8Z36 - chains A and B of the 3 polymer chains in the assembly; structure by X-ray diffraction, 2.63 A resolution.

Chain A (and B):
Protein: E3 ubiquitin-protein ligase RNF31
From: Homo sapiens
Notes: EC 2.3.2.31; chain B of this document is another copy of the same molecule, construct and numbering; everything in this record applies to it too
Reference sequence: Q96EP0 (RNF31_HUMAN); numbering as in UniProt (aligned over 4-179)
Amino-acid sequence (176 residues; numbered 4 to 179; the number before each row is that of its first residue):
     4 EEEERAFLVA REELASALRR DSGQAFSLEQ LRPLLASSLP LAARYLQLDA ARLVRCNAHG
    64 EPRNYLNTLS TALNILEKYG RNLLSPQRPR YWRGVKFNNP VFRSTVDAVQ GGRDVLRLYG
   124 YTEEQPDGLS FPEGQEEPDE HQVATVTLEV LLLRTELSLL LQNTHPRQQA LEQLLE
Disordered / not traced: 4-5, 179 (chain B: fully traced)
Ligand contacts: Sertraline (SRE; (1S,4S)-4-(3,4-dichlorophenyl)-N-methyl-1,2,3,4-tetrahydronaphthalen-1-amine): L44, R47, A54, V57, R58, L69, L156, E159, L160, L163, R170, L174, L177, L178
Swiss-Prot annotation at these positions:
  - natural variant: L72 (L72P: In IMD115)
  - mutagenesis: Y82 (Y82A: Abolished interaction with OTULIN; Y82F: Reduced interaction with OTULIN), N85 (N85A: Reduced interaction with OTULIN), K99 (K99E: Reduced interaction with OTULIN), N101 (N101R: Does not affect interaction with OTULIN), N102 (N102A: Abolished interaction with SPATA2; N102D: Abolished interaction with OTULIN), V104 (V104A: Reduced interaction with OTULIN)

How chain A and chain B interact:
Contacting residue pairs (10; chain A residue first):
  R55(A) with R55(B); Q113(B)
  R58(A) with C59(B); H62(B), hydrogen bond (backbone-side chain); Q113(B), hydrogen bond
  C59(A) with C59(B), hydrophobic
  A61(A) with H62(B)
  H62(A) with R58(B), hydrogen bond (side chain-backbone)
  Q113(A) with R55(B); R58(B)
Interface residues without a listed pair, chain B (6 interface residues in all): A61

In short:
Chain A and chain B each contribute 6 residues to their interface; the contacts include 3 hydrogen bonds.
Polar contacts include R58(A)-H62(B) and R58(A)-Q113(B). Bound to chain A: Sertraline. UniProt lists 6
mutagenesis sites on chain A.
Chain A and chain B are both E3 ubiquitin-protein ligase RNF31 (Homo sapiens); the structure, Crystal
structure of HOIP PUB domain in complex with sertraline complex, was determined by X-ray diffraction together
with 8Z30 from the same study.
